PDB entry 3QT2 | X-ray diffraction, 2.55 A resolution | chains C and D of the 3 polymer chains in the assembly

Chain C (and D):
Molecule: Interleukin-5
Source organism: Homo sapiens
Notes: chain D of this document is another copy of the same molecule, construct and numbering; everything in this record applies to it too
UniProtKB: P05113 (IL5_HUMAN); residues 0-115 here correspond to UniProt positions 19-134 (UniProt number = residue number + 19)
Chain sequence (117 residues; numbered -1 to 115; the number before each row is that of its first residue; numbers below 1 keep their minus sign (Met-1 is residue -1)):
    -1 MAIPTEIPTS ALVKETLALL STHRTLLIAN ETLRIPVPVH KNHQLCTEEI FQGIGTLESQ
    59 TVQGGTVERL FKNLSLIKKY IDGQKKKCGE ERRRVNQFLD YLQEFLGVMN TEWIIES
Disordered / not traced: -1 to 2, 113-115 (chain D: -1 to 5, 115)
Differences from the reference sequence: expression tag (-1)
Swiss-Prot annotation at these positions:
  - site: Asn71 (Not glycosylated)
  - glycosylation: Thr3 (O-linked (GalNAc...) threonine), Asn28 (N-linked (GlcNAc...) asparagine)

How chain C and chain D interact:
Contacting residue pairs (109):
  Ile5(C) with Ile113(D), hydrophobic; Glu114(D)
  Pro6(C) with Ile113(D)
  Ser8(C) with Asn108(D)
  Val11(C) with Leu104(D); Asn108(D)
  Leu15(C) with Gln101(D); Leu104(D), hydrophobic
  Leu18(C) with Leu100(D), hydrophobic; Gln101(D)
  Arg22(C) with Asn94(D); Leu97(D); Asp98(D), salt bridge
  Leu31(C) with Arg91(D); Val93(D), hydrophobic
  Arg32(C) with Arg90(D); Arg91(D)
  Ile33(C) with Arg91(D), hydrogen bond (backbone-backbone); Val93(D), hydrophobic; Phe96(D), hydrophobic
  Pro34(C) with Glu89(D); Phe96(D)
  Val35(C) with Cys86(D); Glu89(D), hydrogen bond (backbone-backbone); Phe96(D), hydrophobic
  Pro36(C) with Lys85(D); Cys86(D); Tyr99(D)
  Val37(C) with Lys85(D); Glu89(D)
  His38(C) with Gln82(D), hydrogen bond (side chain-backbone); Lys85(D); Cys86(D); Tyr99(D), hydrogen bond (backbone-side chain)
  Lys39(C) with Glu102(D), salt bridge
  His41(C) with Tyr99(D); Glu102(D); Phe103(D); Val106(D)
  Gln42(C) with Asn40(D); Gln42(D); Leu43(D); Trp111(D)
  Leu43(C) with Gln42(D); Gln82(D); Lys83(D)
  Cys44(C) with Cys86(D), disulfide
  Thr45(C) with Leu43(D)
  Glu46(C) with Lys83(D), salt bridge
  Glu47(C) with Lys83(D), salt bridge; Cys86(D)
  Ile48(C) with Phe96(D); Tyr99(D), hydrophobic; Phe103(D), hydrophobic
  Gly51(C) with Phe96(D)
  Ile52(C) with Phe96(D)
  Ile75(C) with Leu104(D), hydrophobic; Met107(D), hydrophobic
  Tyr78(C) with Ile113(D); Glu114(D)
  Ile79(C) with Phe103(D), hydrophobic; Met107(D), hydrophobic
  Gln82(C) with His38(D), hydrogen bond (backbone-side chain); Asn40(D)
  Lys83(C) with Leu43(D), hydrogen bond (side chain-backbone)
  Lys85(C) with Pro36(D); Val37(D), hydrogen bond (backbone-backbone); His38(D); Glu114(D), salt bridge
  Cys86(C) with Val35(D); Pro36(D); Leu43(D); Cys44(D), disulfide; Glu47(D)
  Glu89(C) with Pro34(D); Val35(D), hydrogen bond (backbone-backbone)
  Arg90(C) with Arg32(D); Ile33(D); Pro34(D)
  Arg91(C) with Arg32(D); Ile33(D), hydrogen bond (backbone-backbone)
  Arg92(C) with Leu31(D); Arg32(D)
  Val93(C) with Leu25(D); Leu31(D), hydrophobic
  Asn94(C) with Arg22(D), hydrogen bond
  Phe96(C) with Pro34(D); Val35(D), hydrophobic; Ile48(D); Gly51(D); Ile52(D)
  Leu97(C) with Arg22(D); Leu25(D), hydrophobic
  Asp98(C) with Arg22(D), salt bridge
  Tyr99(C) with Pro36(D); His38(D), hydrogen bond (side chain-backbone); His41(D); Ile48(D), hydrophobic
  Leu100(C) with Leu18(D), hydrophobic
  Gln101(C) with Leu15(D)
  Glu102(C) with Lys39(D), salt bridge; His41(D), salt bridge
  Phe103(C) with His41(D); Ile48(D), hydrophobic
  Val106(C) with His41(D)
  Met107(C) with Ile79(D), hydrophobic
  Asn108(C) with Val11(D)
  Trp111(C) with Gln42(D); Tyr78(D), hydrophobic
Other interface residues (no listed pair), chain C (61 interface residues in all): Lys12, Thr14, Leu25, Ile26, Asn40, Leu55, Leu72, Gly87, Gln95, Leu104
Other interface residues (no listed pair), chain D (61 interface residues in all): Ile26, Asn28, Thr45, Phe49, Leu55, Leu72, Ile75, Gly87, Arg92, Gln95, Gly105, Ile112
Disulfides between the chains: Cys44(C)-Cys86(D), Cys86(C)-Cys44(D)

In short:
The chain C/chain D interface involves 61 residues from each chain; the contacts include 2 disulfide bonds, 11
hydrogen bonds and 8 salt bridges. Polar pairs include Arg22(C)-Asp98(D), Lys39(C)-Glu102(D) and
Glu46(C)-Lys83(D).
Chain C and chain D are both Interleukin-5 (Homo sapiens); the structure, Structure of a cytokine
ligand-receptor complex, was determined by X-ray diffraction.
